PDB entry 2WV5 | X-ray diffraction, 2.70 A resolution | chains A and E

[Chain A]
Molecule: Picornain 3C
From: Foot-and-mouth disease virus
Notes: EC 3.4.22.28
UniProt: P03306 (POLG_FMDV1); residues 1-213 here correspond to UniProt positions 1650-1862 (UniProt number = residue number + 1649)
Chain sequence (214 residues; numbered 0 to 213; the number before each row is that of its first residue; numbering starts at 0):
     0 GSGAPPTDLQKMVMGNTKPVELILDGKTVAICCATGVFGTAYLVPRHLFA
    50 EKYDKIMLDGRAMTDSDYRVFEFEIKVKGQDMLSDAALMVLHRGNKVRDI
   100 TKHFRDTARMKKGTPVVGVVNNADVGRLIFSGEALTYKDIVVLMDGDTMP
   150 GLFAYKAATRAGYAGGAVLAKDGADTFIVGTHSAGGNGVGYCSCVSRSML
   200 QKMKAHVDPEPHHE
Disordered / not traced: 0-6, 207-213
Construct notes: engineered mutation Lys95 (Cys1744 in P03306), Leu142 (Cys1791 in P03306), Ala163 (Cys1812 in P03306)
UniProt features mapped onto this chain:
  - active site (For protease 3C activity): His46, Asp84
  - site: Ser182 (Important for catalytic activity), Glu213 (Cleavage)
Reported in the primary citation:
  - binding site for Foot and mouth disease virus (serotype A) variant VP1 capsid protein (chain E): Thr158, His181
  - mutagenesis - C31F: decreased catalytic activity on this protein substrate
  - mutagenesis - C31A, C31F/L47A: unchanged catalytic activity
  - mutagenesis - C31F/L47A: decreased catalytic activity on FRET4 substrate
  - mutagenesis - C31A (3-fold), C31A/L47A: decreased catalytic activity on fluorescent VP1-2A peptide
  - mutagenesis - D84A (1000-fold): abolished catalytic activity
  - mutagenesis - D84E (200-fold): decreased catalytic activity on FRET4
  - mutagenesis - C142L: unchanged growth

[Chain E]
Molecule: Foot and mouth disease virus (serotype A) variant VP1 capsid protein
Notes: fragment: vp1-2a cleavage junction (p5-p5'), residues 29-38
UniProt: Q65050 (Q65050_9PICO); residues 2-11 here correspond to UniProt positions 29-38 (UniProt number = residue number + 27)
Chain sequence (11 residues; row label = number of the first residue in the row):
     1 XAPAKELLNFD
Disordered / not traced: 11
Construct notes: engineered mutation Glu6 (Gln33 in Q65050)
Modified / non-standard residues: ACE (acetyl group) at position 1

[Chain A / chain E interface]
Contacting residue pairs (45; chain A residue first):
  Thr27(A) - Phe10(E)
  Val28(A) - Leu8(E)
  Val28(A) - Asn9(E)
  Val28(A) - Phe10(E)  hydrogen bond (backbone-backbone)
  Ala29(A) - Leu8(E)
  Ala29(A) - Phe10(E)
  Ile30(A) - Leu7(E)
  Ile30(A) - Leu8(E)  hydrogen bond (backbone-backbone)
  Ile30(A) - Phe10(E)  hydrophobic
  Cys31(A) - Leu7(E)  hydrophobic
  His46(A) - Lys5(E)
  His46(A) - Leu7(E)
  Leu47(A) - Leu7(E)  hydrophobic
  Glu50(A) - Leu7(E)
  Glu50(A) - Asn9(E)  hydrogen bond
  Asp123(A) - Leu8(E)
  Val140(A) - Pro3(E)  hydrophobic
  Val141(A) - Pro3(E)
  Leu142(A) - Pro3(E)
  Leu142(A) - Lys5(E)
  Met143(A) - Ala2(E)
  Met143(A) - Pro3(E)  hydrogen bond (backbone-backbone)
  Met143(A) - Ala4(E)  hydrophobic
  Asp144(A) - Lys5(E)  salt bridge
  Asp146(A) - Lys5(E)  salt bridge
  Thr158(A) - Glu6(E)  hydrogen bond
  Arg159(A) - Glu6(E)
  Ala160(A) - Glu6(E)
  Ala160(A) - Leu7(E)
  Gly161(A) - Glu6(E)  hydrogen bond (backbone-backbone)
  Gly161(A) - Leu7(E)
  Gly161(A) - Leu8(E)
  Tyr162(A) - Glu6(E)  hydrogen bond (backbone-backbone)
  Ala163(A) - Glu6(E)  hydrogen bond (backbone-backbone)
  Ala163(A) - Leu7(E)
  His181(A) - Glu6(E)  salt bridge
  Ser182(A) - Lys5(E)
  Ser182(A) - Glu6(E)  hydrogen bond (backbone-backbone)
  Ala183(A) - Ala4(E)
  Ala183(A) - Lys5(E)
  Ala183(A) - Glu6(E)
  Gly184(A) - Ala4(E)  hydrogen bond (backbone-backbone)
  Gly184(A) - Glu6(E)  hydrogen bond (backbone-side chain)
  Asn186(A) - ACE_1(E)
  Tyr190(A) - Pro3(E)  hydrophobic
Also at the interface, not in a pair above, chain A (28 interface residues in all): Gly185

[Summary]
Chain A and chain E form an interface of 28 and 10 residues respectively; the contacts include 11 hydrogen
bonds and 3 salt bridges. Among the polar pairs are Asp144(A)-Lys5(E), Asp146(A)-Lys5(E) and
His181(A)-Glu6(E). From the paper: a binding site for Foot and mouth disease virus (serotype A) variant VP1
capsid protein (chain E) at Thr158(A) and His181(A); C31A and C31A/L47A of chain A reduce catalytic activity
on fluorescent VP1-2A peptide; 7 substitutions were tested in all.
Here chain A is Picornain 3C (Foot-and-mouth disease virus) and chain E is Foot and mouth disease virus
(serotype A) variant VP1 capsid protein. Entry 2WV5 (Crystal structure of foot-and-mouth disease virus 3C
protease in complex with a decameric peptide corresponding to ...) was determined by X-ray diffraction
together with 2WV4 from the same study.
